Entry 4C2A (X-ray diffraction, 2.08 A resolution); this record covers chains A and B.

# Chain A
Protein: Von willebrand factor
Organism: Homo sapiens
Reference sequence: P04275 (VWF_HUMAN); residues 1264-1471 here = UniProt positions 1264-1471
Amino-acid sequence (215 residues; each row starts with the number of its first residue):
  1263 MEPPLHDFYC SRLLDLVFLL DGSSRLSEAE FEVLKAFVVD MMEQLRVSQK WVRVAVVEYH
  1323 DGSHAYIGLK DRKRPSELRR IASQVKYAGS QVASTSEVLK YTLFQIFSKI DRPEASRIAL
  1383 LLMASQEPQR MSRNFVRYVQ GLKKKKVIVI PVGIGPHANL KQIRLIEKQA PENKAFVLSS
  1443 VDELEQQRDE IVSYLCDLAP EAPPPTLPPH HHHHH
Unresolved in the structure: 1263-1265, 1468-1477
Disulfides: Cys1272-Cys1458
Construct notes: expression tag (1263, 1472-1477); engineered mutation Gln1306 (Arg in P04275), Val1309 (Ile in P04275); variant Ala1381 (Thr in P04275)
Metal / ion sites: Ca2+ near Asp1302 (its only coordinating residue here)
Swiss-Prot annotation at these positions:
  - glycosylation: Thr1468 (O-linked (GalNAc...) threonine)
  - natural variant: Pro1266 (P1266L: In VWD2), His1268 (H1268D: In VWD2), Cys1272 (C1272F: In VWD2; C1272R: In VWD2), Arg1308 (R1308C: In VWD2), Trp1313 (W1313C: In VWD2), Val1314 (V1314L: In VWD2), Val1316 (V1316M: In VWD2), Val1318 (V1318L: In VWD2), Gly1324 (G1324S: In VWD2), Arg1341 (R1341Q: In VWD2), Arg1374 (R1374C: In VWD2; R1374H: In VWD2), Ala1381 (T1381A: this construct carries the variant), 2 further natural variant entries in UniProt
Reported in the primary citation:
  - mutagenesis - Y1271C (5-fold), Y1271C/C1272R (10-fold): increased binding to GPIbalpha
  - mutagenesis - Y1271C/C1458R: unchanged binding to GPIbalpha
  - contacts within the chain: Gln1306-Asp1451 (hydrogen bond), Gln1306-Arg1450 (hydrogen bond), Cys1272-Leu1307, Met1304-Val1309 (hydrophobic contact), Val1309-Val1316 (hydrophobic contact), Leu1275-Pro1462 (backbone contact)
  - conformationally variable residues (loop rearrangement): Cys1272, Gln1311, Cys1458

# Chain B
Protein: Platelet glycoprotein ib alpha chain
Organism: Homo sapiens
Reference sequence: P07359 (GP1BA_HUMAN); residues 1-290 here correspond to UniProt positions 17-306 (UniProt number = residue number + 16)
Amino-acid sequence (291 residues; row label = number of the first residue in the row):
     1 HPICEVSKVA SHLEVNCDKR RLTALPPDLP KDTTILHLSE NLLYTFSLAT LMPYTRLTQL
    61 NLDRCELTKL QVDGTLPVLG TLDLSHNQLQ SLPLLGQTLP ALTVLDVSFN RLTSLPLGAL
   121 RGLGELQELY LKGNELKTLP PGLLTPTPKL EKLSLANNRL TELPAGLLNG LENLDTLLLQ
   181 ENSLYTIPKG FFGSHLLPFA FLHGNPWLCN CEILYFRRWL QDNAENVYVW KQVVDVKAVT
   241 SNVASVQCDN SDKFPVYKYP GKGCPTLGDE GDTDLYDYYP EEDTEGDKVR G
Unresolved in the structure: 267-291
Disulfides: Cys4-Cys17, Cys209-Cys248, Cys211-Cys264
Construct notes: engineered mutation Arg21 (Asn37 in P07359), Arg159 (Asn175 in P07359), Val233 (Gly249 in P07359), Val239 (Met255 in P07359); expression tag (291)
Reported in the primary citation:
  - disease-associated variants - G233V/M239V (25-fold): increased binding to Von willebrand factor (chain A)
  - contacts within the chain: Lys132-Trp230 (cation-pi contact), Gln232-Val234 (hydrogen bond)
  - conformationally variable residues (loop rearrangement): Val233

# Chain A / chain B interface
Contacting residue pairs (45; chain A residue first):
  Lys1312(A) with Ser7(B), hydrogen bond; Val9(B)
  Trp1313(A) with Lys8(B); Val9(B), hydrophobic; Ala10(B)
  Gly1324(A) with Val239(B); Thr240(B)
  Ser1325(A) with Lys237(B); Ala238(B); Val239(B), hydrogen bond (backbone-backbone)
  His1326(A) with Lys237(B); Ala238(B)
  Ala1327(A) with Val236(B); Lys237(B), hydrogen bond (backbone-backbone)
  Tyr1328(A) with Asp235(B); Val236(B), hydrophobic
  Arg1334(A) with Asn16(B), hydrogen bond; Asp18(B), salt bridge; His37(B)
  Lys1335(A) with Asp235(B), salt bridge
  Glu1359(A) with Tyr228(B), hydrogen bond; Ser241(B)
  Lys1362(A) with Pro198(B), hydrogen bond (side chain-backbone); Phe199(B); Glu225(B), hydrogen bond (side chain-backbone); Asn226(B), hydrogen bond; Tyr228(B), hydrogen bond
  Tyr1363(A) with Val239(B), hydrophobic
  Phe1366(A) with Lys152(B), hydrogen bond (backbone-side chain); Asp175(B); Pro198(B), hydrophobic; Phe199(B), hydrophobic
  Gln1367(A) with Lys152(B); Thr176(B), hydrogen bond; Phe199(B)
  Ser1370(A) with Lys152(B)
  Lys1371(A) with Thr103(B), hydrogen bond; Val104(B); Gln127(B); Glu128(B)
  Asp1373(A) with His12(B)
  Arg1374(A) with Val9(B)
  Glu1376(A) with Ser11(B), hydrogen bond
  Arg1395(A) with Glu225(B), salt bridge
  Asn1396(A) with Glu225(B), hydrogen bond
Also at the interface, not in a pair above, chain A (23 interface residues in all): Leu1275, Asp1323
Interface features reported in the paper:
  - specific contacts: Lys1371(A)-Thr103(B) (hydrogen bond), Lys1371(A)-Gln127(B) (hydrogen bond)
  - interface residues, chain B: Lys237(B)

# Summary
Chain A and chain B form an interface of 23 and 28 residues respectively, with 14 hydrogen bonds and 3 salt
bridges. Polar pairs include Arg1334(A)-Asp18(B), Lys1335(A)-Asp235(B) and Arg1395(A)-Glu225(B). The authors
report hydrogen bonds between Lys1371(A) and Thr103(B) and Lys1371(A) and Gln127(B). From the paper: Y1271C
and Y1271C/C1272R of chain A increase binding to GPIbalpha; the interface residue Lys237(B); 4 substitutions
were tested in all.
Chain A is Von willebrand factor and chain B is Platelet glycoprotein ib alpha chain, both from Homo sapiens;
the structure, Crystal Structure of High-Affinity von Willebrand Factor A1 domain with R1306Q and I1309V
Mutations in Complex ..., was determined by X-ray diffraction (same publication as 4C29 and 4C2B).
